PDB entry 5L62 | X-ray diffraction, 2.80 A resolution | chains N and a of the 28 polymer chains in the assembly

[Chain N]
Molecule: Proteasome subunit beta type-1
Organism: Saccharomyces cerevisiae (strain ATCC 204508 / S288c)
Notes: EC 3.4.25.1
UniProtKB: P38624 (PSB1_YEAST); residues 1-196 here correspond to UniProt positions 20-215 (UniProt number = residue number + 19)
Amino-acid sequence (196 residues; each row starts with the number of its first residue):
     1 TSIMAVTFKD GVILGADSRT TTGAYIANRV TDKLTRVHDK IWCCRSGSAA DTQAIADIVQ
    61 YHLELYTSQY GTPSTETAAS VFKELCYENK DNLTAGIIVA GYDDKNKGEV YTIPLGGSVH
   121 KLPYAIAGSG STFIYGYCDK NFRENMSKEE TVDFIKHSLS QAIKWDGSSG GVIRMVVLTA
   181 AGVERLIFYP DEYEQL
Ion coordination: Mg2+: Ile163, Asp166, Ser169
Curated features (UniProtKB/Swiss-Prot):
  - active site: Thr1 (Nucleophile)

[Chain a]
Molecule: Proteasome subunit beta type-7
Organism: Saccharomyces cerevisiae (strain ATCC 204508 / S288c)
Notes: EC 3.4.25.1
UniProtKB: P30657 (PSB7_YEAST); residues -12 to 233 here correspond to UniProt positions 21-266 (UniProt number = residue number + 33)
Amino-acid sequence (246 residues; each row starts with the number of its first residue; numbers below 1 keep their minus sign (Thr-12 is residue -12)):
   -12 TQIANAGASP MVNTQQPIVT GTSVISMKYD NGVIIAADNL GSYGSLLRFN GVERLIPVGD
    48 NTVVGISGDI SDMQHIERLL KDLVTENAYD NPLADAEEAL EPSYIFEYLA TVMYQRRSKM
   108 NPLWNAIIVA GVQSNGDQFL RYVNLLGVTY SSPTLATGFG AHMANPLLRK VVDRESDIPK
   168 TTVQVAEEAI VNAMRVLYYR DARSSRNFSL AIIDKNTGLT FKKNLQVENM KWDFAKDIKG
   228 YGTQKI
Unresolved in the structure: -12 to 0

[How chain N and chain a interact]
Residue-residue contacts - 60 pairs, chain N then chain a:
  Arg19(N) - Ala189(a)
  Ala24(N) - Phe146(a)
  Ala24(N) - Arg187(a)
  Ala24(N) - Asp188(a)
  Ala24(N) - Ala189(a)  hydrogen bond (backbone-backbone)
  Tyr25(N) - Phe146(a)
  Tyr25(N) - Arg187(a)
  Ile26(N) - Tyr186(a)
  Ile26(N) - Arg187(a)  hydrogen bond (backbone-backbone)
  Ile26(N) - Asp188(a)
  Ile26(N) - Ala189(a)
  Ala27(N) - Arg187(a)  hydrogen bond (backbone-side chain)
  Arg29(N) - Tyr186(a)
  Arg29(N) - Arg187(a)
  Arg29(N) - Lys218(a)  hydrogen bond (side chain-backbone)
  Arg29(N) - Trp219(a)
  Arg29(N) - Phe221(a)
  Val30(N) - Phe221(a)  hydrophobic
  Val30(N) - Ala222(a)  hydrophobic
  Val30(N) - Ile225(a)  hydrophobic
  Asp32(N) - Lys226(a)
  Asp32(N) - Gly227(a)  hydrogen bond (side chain-backbone)
  Asp32(N) - Gln231(a)
  Leu34(N) - Gln231(a)
  Thr35(N) - Tyr228(a)
  Thr35(N) - Gln231(a)
  Arg36(N) - Gln231(a)  hydrogen bond (backbone-side chain)
  Arg36(N) - Ile233(a)
  Trp42(N) - Gln231(a)
  Trp42(N) - Ile233(a)
  Arg45(N) - Tyr228(a)
  Gln53(N) - Tyr228(a)  hydrogen bond (backbone-side chain)
  Ala56(N) - Tyr228(a)
  Asp57(N) - Tyr228(a)  hydrogen bond
  Phe133(N) - Leu33(a)  hydrophobic
  Lys164(N) - Leu34(a)
  Trp165(N) - Ser32(a)
  Trp165(N) - Leu33(a)
  Trp165(N) - Leu34(a)  hydrogen bond (backbone-backbone)
  Trp165(N) - Arg35(a)
  Asp166(N) - Ser32(a)
  Gly167(N) - Ser32(a)  hydrogen bond (backbone-backbone)
  Gly167(N) - Leu34(a)
  Gly167(N) - Ala189(a)
  Gly171(N) - Trp219(a)
  Val172(N) - Trp219(a)  hydrophobic
  Arg174(N) - Ala222(a)  hydrogen bond (side chain-backbone)
  Arg174(N) - Ile225(a)
  Arg185(N) - Lys226(a)
  Arg185(N) - Gln231(a)
  Arg185(N) - Ile233(a)  hydrogen bond (side chain-backbone)
  Ile187(N) - Ala222(a)
  Ile187(N) - Lys223(a)
  Tyr189(N) - Trp219(a)
  Tyr189(N) - Asp220(a)
  Tyr189(N) - Lys223(a)
  Pro190(N) - Trp219(a)
  Asp191(N) - Arg193(a)  salt bridge
  Glu194(N) - Tyr185(a)  hydrogen bond
  Glu194(N) - Arg193(a)  salt bridge
Other interface residues (no listed pair), chain N (34 interface residues in all): Thr21, Asn28, Ile163, Ser168
Other interface residues (no listed pair), chain a (26 interface residues in all): Asn37, Met150, Arg190

[Overview]
34 residues of chain N and 26 residues of chain a are in contact; the contacts include 13 hydrogen bonds and 2
salt bridges. Polar pairs include Asp191(N)-Arg193(a), Glu194(N)-Arg193(a) and Ala27(N)-Arg187(a). Curated
annotation (UniProt) lists active-site residue Thr1(N) on chain N.
Here chain N is Proteasome subunit beta type-1 and chain a is Proteasome subunit beta type-7, both from
Saccharomyces cerevisiae (strain ATCC 204508 / S288c). Entry 5L62 (Yeast 20S proteasome with human beta5c
(1-138) and human beta6 (97-111; 118-133) in complex with epoxyketone ...) was determined by X-ray diffraction
together with 5L52, 5L54, 5L55, 5L5A, 5L5B, 5L5D and 30 further entries from the same study.
